8R6R - chains D and P of the 9 polymer chains in the assembly; structure by electron microscopy, 3.89 A resolution.

Chain D:
Name: DNA-directed RNA polymerase subunit beta'
From: Mycolicibacterium smegmatis MC2 155
UniProt: A0QS66 (RPOC_MYCS2); residues 1-1317 here = UniProt positions 1-1317
Sequence (1317 residues; row label = number of the first residue in the row):
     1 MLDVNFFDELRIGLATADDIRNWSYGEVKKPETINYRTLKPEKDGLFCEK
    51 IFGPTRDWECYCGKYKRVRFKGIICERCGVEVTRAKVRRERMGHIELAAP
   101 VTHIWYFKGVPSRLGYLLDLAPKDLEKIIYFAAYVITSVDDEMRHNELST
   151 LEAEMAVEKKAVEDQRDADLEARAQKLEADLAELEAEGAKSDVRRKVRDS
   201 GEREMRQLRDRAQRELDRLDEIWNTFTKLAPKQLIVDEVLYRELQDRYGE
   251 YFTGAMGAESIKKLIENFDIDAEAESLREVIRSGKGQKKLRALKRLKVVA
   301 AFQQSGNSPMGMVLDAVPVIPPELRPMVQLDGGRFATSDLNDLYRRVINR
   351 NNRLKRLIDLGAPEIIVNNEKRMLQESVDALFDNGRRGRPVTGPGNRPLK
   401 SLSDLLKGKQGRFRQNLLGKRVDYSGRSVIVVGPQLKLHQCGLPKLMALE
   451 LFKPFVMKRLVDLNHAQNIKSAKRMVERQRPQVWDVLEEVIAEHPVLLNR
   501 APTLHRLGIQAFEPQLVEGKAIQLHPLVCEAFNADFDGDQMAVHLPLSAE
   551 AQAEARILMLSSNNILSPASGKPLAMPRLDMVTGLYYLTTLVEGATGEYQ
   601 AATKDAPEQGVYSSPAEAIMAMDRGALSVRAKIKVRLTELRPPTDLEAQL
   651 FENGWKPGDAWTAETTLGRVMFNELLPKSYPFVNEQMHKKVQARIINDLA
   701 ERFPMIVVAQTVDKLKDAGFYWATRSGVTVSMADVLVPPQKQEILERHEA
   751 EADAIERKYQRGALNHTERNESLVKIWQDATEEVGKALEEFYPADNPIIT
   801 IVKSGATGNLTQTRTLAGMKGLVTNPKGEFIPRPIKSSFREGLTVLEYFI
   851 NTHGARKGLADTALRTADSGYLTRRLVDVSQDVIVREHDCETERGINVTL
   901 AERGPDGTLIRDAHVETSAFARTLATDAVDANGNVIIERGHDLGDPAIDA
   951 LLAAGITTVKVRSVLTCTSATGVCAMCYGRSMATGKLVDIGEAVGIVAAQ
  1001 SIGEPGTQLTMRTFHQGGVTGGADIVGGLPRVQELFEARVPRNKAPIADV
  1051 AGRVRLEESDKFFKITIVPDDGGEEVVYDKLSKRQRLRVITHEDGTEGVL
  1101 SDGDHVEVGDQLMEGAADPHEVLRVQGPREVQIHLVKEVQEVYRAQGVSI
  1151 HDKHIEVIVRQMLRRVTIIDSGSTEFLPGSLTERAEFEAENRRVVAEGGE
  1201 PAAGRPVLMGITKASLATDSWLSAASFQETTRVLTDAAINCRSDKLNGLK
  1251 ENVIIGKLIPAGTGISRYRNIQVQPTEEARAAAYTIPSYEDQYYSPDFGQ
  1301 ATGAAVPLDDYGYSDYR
Unresolved in the structure: 1-5, 1012-1026, 1282-1317
Bound ions: Zn2+ site 1: Cys60, Cys62, Cys75, Cys78; Mg2+: Asp535, Asp537, Asp539; Zn2+ site 2: Cys890, Cys967, Cys974, Cys977
UniProt features mapped onto this chain:
  - binding site (Zn(2+)): Cys60, Cys62, Cys75, Cys78, Cys890, Cys967, Cys974, Cys977
  - binding site (Mg(2+)): Asp535, Asp537, Asp539

Chain P:
Molecule: 50-nt DNA strand
Sequence (50 nucleotides; row label = number of the first residue in the row):
     1 CGCATCCGTGAGTCGAGGATAATAAGCACAATTTAACACTTTTGTCAAGC
Unresolved in the structure: 12-24

How chain D and chain P interact:
Residue-residue contacts (5):
  Lys108(D) with DT9(P), phosphate contact
  Val110(D) with DT9(P), sugar contact
  Lys123(D) with DG8(P), salt bridge to the phosphate
  Lys285(D) with DC1(P), base contact
  Arg386(D) with DG10(P), salt bridge to the phosphate
Other interface residues (no listed pair), chain D (6 interface residues in all): Gly286

Overview:
The interface between chain D and chain P involves 6 residues on one side and 4 on the other, with 2 salt
bridges. Among the polar pairs are Lys123(D)-DG8(P) and Arg386(D)-DG10(P). Curated annotation (UniProt) lists
8 Zn2+-binding residues and 3 Mg2+-binding residues on chain D.
Here chain D is DNA-directed RNA polymerase subunit beta' (Mycolicibacterium smegmatis MC2 155) and chain P is
a 50-nt DNA strand. Entry 8R6R (Mycobacterium smegnatis RNA polymerase RP2-like transcription initiation
complex with SigmaA, RbpA and open promoter DNA) was determined by electron microscopy (same publication as
8Q3I, 8QN8, 8QTI, 8QU6, 8R2M, 8R3M and 8R6P).
